Entry 9DQ5 (X-ray diffraction, 3.10 A resolution); this record covers chains L and C of the 3 polymer chains in the assembly.

== Chain L ==
Protein: 9D9 light chain
Source organism: Homo sapiens
Notes: fragment: Fab light chain with hexahistidine tag
Amino-acid sequence (219 residues; numbered 1 to 219; the number before each row is that of its first residue):
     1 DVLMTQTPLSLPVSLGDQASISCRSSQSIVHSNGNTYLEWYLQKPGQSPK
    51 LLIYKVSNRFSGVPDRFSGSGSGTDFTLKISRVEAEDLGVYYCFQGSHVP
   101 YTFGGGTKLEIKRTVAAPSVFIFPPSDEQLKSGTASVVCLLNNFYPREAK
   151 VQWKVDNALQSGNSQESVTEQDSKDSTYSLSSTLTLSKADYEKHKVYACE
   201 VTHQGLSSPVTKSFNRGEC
Unresolved in the structure: 219
Disulfides: Cys23-Cys93, Cys139-Cys199

== Chain C ==
Protein: Cytotoxic T-lymphocyte protein 4
Source organism: Mus musculus
Reference sequence: P09793 (CTLA4_MOUSE); residues -2 to 116 here correspond to UniProt positions 35-153 (UniProt number = residue number + 37)
Amino-acid sequence (135 residues; numbered -18 to 116; the number before each row is that of its first residue; numbers below 1 keep their minus sign (His-18 is residue -18)):
   -18 HHHHHHGSGSENLYFQSEAIQVTQPSVVLASSHGVASFPCEYSPSHNTDE
    32 VRVTVLRQTNDQMTEVCATTFTEKNTVGFLDYPFCSGTFNESRVNLTIQG
    82 LRAVDTGLYLCKVELMYPPPYFVGMGNGTQIYVID
Unresolved in the structure: -18 to -2, 39-47, 116
Disulfides: Cys21-Cys92, Cys48-Cys66
Differences from the reference sequence: expression tag (-18 to -3)
Swiss-Prot annotation at these positions:
  - region: Val9 to Ser13 (Homodimerization), Met97 to Tyr102 (Important for interaction with CD80 and CD86), Tyr113 to Asp116 (Homodimerization)
  - glycosylation (N-linked (GlcNAc...) asparagine): Asn71, Asn76, Asn108

== Interface between chain L and chain C ==
Pairs across the interface (8; chain L residue first):
  Asn33(L) - Glu31(C)
  Asn33(L) - Thr53(C)
  Asn35(L) - Asp30(C)  hydrogen bond
  Asn35(L) - Glu54(C)
  Tyr37(L) - Asp30(C)  hydrogen bond
  Tyr37(L) - Tyr98(C)
  Gly96(L) - Tyr98(C)  hydrogen bond (backbone-side chain)
  Tyr101(L) - Pro100(C)
Also at the interface, not in a pair above, chain L (7 interface residues in all): His31, Ser97
Also at the interface, not in a pair above, chain C (7 interface residues in all): Lys55

== Summary ==
Chain L and chain C each contribute 7 residues to their interface; the contacts include 3 hydrogen bonds.
Among the polar pairs are Asn35(L)-Asp30(C), Tyr37(L)-Asp30(C) and Gly96(L)-Tyr98(C).
Chain L is 9D9 light chain (Homo sapiens) and chain C is Cytotoxic T-lymphocyte protein 4 (Mus musculus); the
structure, Crystal structure of Anti-CTLA-4 Fab (9D9) in complex with mouse CTLA-4, was determined by X-ray
diffraction.
